Entry 8BE4 (X-ray diffraction, 1.90 A resolution); this record covers chains S and C000 of the 3 polymer chains in the assembly.

Chain S:
Name: Son of sevenless homolog 1
From: Homo sapiens
UniProtKB: Q07889 (SOS1_HUMAN); residues 564-1049 here = UniProt positions 564-1049
Amino-acid sequence (507 residues; row label = number of the first residue in the row):
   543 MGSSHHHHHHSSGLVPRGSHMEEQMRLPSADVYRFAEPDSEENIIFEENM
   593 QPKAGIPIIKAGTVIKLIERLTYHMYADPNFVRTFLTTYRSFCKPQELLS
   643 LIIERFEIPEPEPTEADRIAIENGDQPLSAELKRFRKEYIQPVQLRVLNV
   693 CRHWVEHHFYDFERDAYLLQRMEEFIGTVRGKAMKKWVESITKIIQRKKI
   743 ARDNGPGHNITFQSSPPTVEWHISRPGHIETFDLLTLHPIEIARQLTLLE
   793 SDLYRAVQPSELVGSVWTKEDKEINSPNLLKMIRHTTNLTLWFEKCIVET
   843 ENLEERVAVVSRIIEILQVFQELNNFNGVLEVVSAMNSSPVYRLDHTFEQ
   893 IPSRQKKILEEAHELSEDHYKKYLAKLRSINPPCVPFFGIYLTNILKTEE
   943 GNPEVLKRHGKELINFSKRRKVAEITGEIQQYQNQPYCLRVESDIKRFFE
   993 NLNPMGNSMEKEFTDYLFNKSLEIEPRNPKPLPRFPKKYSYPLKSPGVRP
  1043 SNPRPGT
Not modelled in the structure: 543-569, 592-596, 653-672, 744-753, 1045-1049
Construct notes: initiating methionine (543); expression tag (544-563)

Chain C000:
Name: Nanobody14
From: Lama glama
Notes: antibody fragment or engineered binder
Amino-acid sequence (128 residues; row label = number of the first residue in the row):
     1 QVQLVESGGGLVQAGGSLRLSCAASRSSFTINRMGWYRQAPGKQRELVAD
    51 ITSGGNRNYADSVKGRFTIARDNAKNTAYLQMNSLKPEDTAVYYCNAKIH
   101 PWSVADLWGQGTQVTVSSHHHHHHEPEA
Not modelled in the structure: 120-128
Disulfide bonds: C22-C95

Interface between chain S and chain C000:
Contacting residue pairs - 27 pairs, chain S then chain C000:
  M878(S) with W102(C000)
  N879(S) with W102(C000)
  Y884(S) with I99(C000); H100(C000), hydrogen bond; P101(C000); W102(C000), hydrophobic
  D887(S) with T52(C000), hydrogen bond; N56(C000), hydrogen bond
  H888(S) with N56(C000)
  F890(S) with P101(C000), hydrophobic
  E891(S) with R33(C000), salt bridge; N58(C000)
  S895(S) with V104(C000)
  K898(S) with P101(C000); W102(C000); V104(C000)
  K899(S) with V104(C000)
  L901(S) with W102(C000), hydrophobic
  E902(S) with W102(C000); S103(C000); V104(C000), hydrogen bond (side chain-backbone); A105(C000), hydrogen bond (side chain-backbone)
  H905(S) with H100(C000), hydrogen bond; W102(C000)
  N1020(S) with G54(C000); G55(C000); N56(C000), hydrogen bond
Other interface residues (no listed pair), chain S (15 interface residues in all): E909
Other interface residues (no listed pair), chain C000 (14 interface residues in all): N32

Overview:
15 residues of chain S face 14 of chain C000 across their interface, with 7 hydrogen bonds and 1 salt bridge.
Among the polar pairs are E891(S)-R33(C000), Y884(S)-H100(C000) and D887(S)-T52(C000).
Chain S is Son of sevenless homolog 1 (Homo sapiens) and chain C000 is Nanobody14 (Lama glama); the structure,
Crystal structure of SOS1-KRasG12V-Nanobody14, was determined by X-ray diffraction (same publication as 8BE2,
8BE3 and 8BE5).
